Entry 1TL8 (X-ray diffraction, 3.10 A resolution); this record covers chains B and A of the 4 polymer chains in the assembly.

== Chain B ==
Molecule: 10-nt DNA strand
Sequence (10 nucleotides; each row starts with the number of its first residue):
     1 AAAAAGACTT

== Chain A ==
Molecule: DNA topoisomerase I
From: Homo sapiens
Notes: EC 5.99.1.2
UniProtKB: P11387 (TOP1_HUMAN); residues 174-765 here = UniProt positions 174-765
Sequence (592 residues; row label = number of the first residue in the row):
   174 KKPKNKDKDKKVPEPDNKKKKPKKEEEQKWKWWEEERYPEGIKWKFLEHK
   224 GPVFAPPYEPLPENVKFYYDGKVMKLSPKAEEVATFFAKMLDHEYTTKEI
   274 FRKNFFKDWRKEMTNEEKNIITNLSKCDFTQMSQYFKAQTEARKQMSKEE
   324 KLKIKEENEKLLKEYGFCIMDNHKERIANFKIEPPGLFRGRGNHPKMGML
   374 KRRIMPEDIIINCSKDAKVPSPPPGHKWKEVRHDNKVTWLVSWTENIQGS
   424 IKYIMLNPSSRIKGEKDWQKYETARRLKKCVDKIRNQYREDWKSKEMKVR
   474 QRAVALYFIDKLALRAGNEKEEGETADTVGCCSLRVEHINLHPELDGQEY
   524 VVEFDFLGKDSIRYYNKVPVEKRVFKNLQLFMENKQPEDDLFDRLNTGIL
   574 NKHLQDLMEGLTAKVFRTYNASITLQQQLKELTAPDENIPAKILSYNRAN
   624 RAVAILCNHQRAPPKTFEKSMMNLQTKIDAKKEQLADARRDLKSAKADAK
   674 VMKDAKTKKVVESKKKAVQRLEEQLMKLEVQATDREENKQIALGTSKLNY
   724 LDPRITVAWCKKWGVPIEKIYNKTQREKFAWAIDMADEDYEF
Disordered / not traced: 174-200
Construct notes: modified residue (723)
Modified / non-standard residues: Tyr723 (o-phosphotyrosine; PTR)
Ligand contacts: ai-iii-52 (AI3; 2,3-dimethoxy-12H-[1,3]dioxolo[5,6]indeno[1,2-c]isoquinolin-6-ium): Glu356, Arg364, Lys425, Thr718, Asn722
Curated features (UniProtKB/Swiss-Prot):
  - region (Interaction with DNA): Lys425, Tyr426, Arg488 to Lys493, Thr585 to Lys587
  - active site: Tyr723 (O-(3'-phospho-DNA)-tyrosine intermediate)
  - site (Interaction with DNA): Arg316, Arg364, Trp412, Lys443, Thr501, Lys532, Asn574, His632, Lys650
  - modified residue: Lys280 (N6-acetyllysine), Ser506 (Phosphoserine)
  - cross-link (Glycyl lysine isopeptide (Lys-Gly)): Lys204 (interchain with G-Cter in SUMO2), Lys336 (interchain with G-Cter in SUMO2), Lys549 (interchain with G-Cter in SUMO2), Lys642 (interchain with G-Cter in SUMO2), Lys700 (interchain with G-Cter in SUMO2), Lys712 (interchain with G-Cter in SUMO2)
  - natural variant: Lys326 (K326R: In breast cancer), Met370 (M370T: In CPT-resistant leukemia), Asp533 (D533G: In CPT-resistant leukemia), Asn722 (N722S: In CPT-resistant leukemia), Thr729 (T729A: In CPT-resistant lung cancer)
  - mutagenesis: Lys532 (K532A: Almost abolishes enzyme activity; K532R: Strongly reduced enzyme activity), Tyr723 (Y723F: No change in CPT-induced clearing from nuclei)

== Chain B / chain A interface ==
Contacting residue pairs (20; chain B residue first):
  DA5(B) with Ile424(A), sugar contact
  DG6(B) with Ile424(A), phosphate contact; Tyr426(A), sugar contact
  DA7(B) with Val410(A), phosphate contact; Trp412(A), hydrogen bond to the phosphate; Tyr426(A), hydrogen bond to the phosphate
  DC8(B) with Lys216(A), salt bridge to the phosphate; Val410(A), phosphate contact; Thr411(A), hydrogen bond to the phosphate; Trp412(A), phosphate contact; Tyr426(A), base contact; Met428(A), phosphate contact
  DT9(B) with Lys439(A), salt bridge to the phosphate; Lys587(A), hydrogen bond to the phosphate
  DT10(B) with Lys443(A), salt bridge to the phosphate; Lys532(A), hydrogen bond to the base; Lys587(A), salt bridge to the phosphate; Thr718(A), sugar contact; Asn722(A), phosphate contact; Tyr723(A), covalent bond
Interface residues without a listed pair, chain B (7 interface residues in all): DA4
Interface residues without a listed pair, chain A (18 interface residues in all): Arg405, Lys436, Asp440, Glu494

== In short ==
Chain B and chain A form an interface of 7 and 18 residues respectively, with 1 covalent bond, 5 hydrogen
bonds and 4 salt bridges. Among the polar pairs are DT10(B)-Lys532(A), DA7(B)-Trp412(A) and DA7(B)-Tyr426(A).
Ligands of chain A: ai-iii-52.
Here chain B is a 10-nt DNA strand and chain A is DNA topoisomerase I (Homo sapiens). Entry 1TL8 (Human DNA
topoisomerase I (70 kDa) in complex with the indenoisoquinoline AI-III-52 and covalent complex with ...) was
determined by X-ray diffraction.
